6Y8O - chains A and B; structure by X-ray diffraction, 1.60 A resolution.

# Chain A (and B)
Name: DNA gyrase subunit B
Source organism: Mycolicibacterium smegmatis
Notes: EC 5.6.2.2; chain B of this document is another copy of the same molecule, construct and numbering; everything in this record applies to it too
Reference sequence: P0C559 (GYRB_MYCSM); numbering as in UniProt; present here: 9-213, 246-255
Sequence (234 residues; row label = number of the first residue in the row; note: 32 numbers in that range are skipped by the numbering (no residue carries them; nothing is unmodelled there); numbers below 1 keep their minus sign (Met-10 is residue -10)):
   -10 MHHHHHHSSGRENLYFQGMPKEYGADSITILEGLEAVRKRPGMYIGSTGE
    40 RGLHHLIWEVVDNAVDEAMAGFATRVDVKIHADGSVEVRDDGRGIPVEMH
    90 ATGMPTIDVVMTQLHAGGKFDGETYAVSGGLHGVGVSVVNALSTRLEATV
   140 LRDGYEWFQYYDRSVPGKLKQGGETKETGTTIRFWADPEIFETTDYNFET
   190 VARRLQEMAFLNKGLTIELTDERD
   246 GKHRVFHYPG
Disordered / not traced: -10 to 15, 103-122 (chain B: -10 to 17, 103-122)
Differences from the reference sequence: initiating methionine (-10); expression tag (-9 to 8); engineered mutation Asp213 (Val in P0C559), Gly246 (Val in P0C559)
Bound ions: Na+ site 1: Asp80, Gly81, Thr167; Na+ site 2: Glu136 (shared with Glu136(B) of chain B)
Ligand contacts: novobiocin (NOV): Asn52, Ala53, Glu56, Asp79, Arg82, Gly83, Ile84, Pro85, Glu87, Thr95, Val99, Met100, Val123, Val125, Arg141, Thr169, Ile171
What the authors report for this chain:
  - binding site for novobiocin: Arg141
  - mutagenesis - G83S: increased growth in response to novobiocin

# Chain A / chain B interface
Pairs across the interface (13; chain A residue first):
  Asp72(A) - Glu145(B)
  Arg134(A) - Phe147(B)
  Glu145(A) - Asp72(B)
  Glu145(A) - Trp174(B)  hydrogen bond
  Phe147(A) - Arg134(B)
  Phe147(A) - Trp174(B)  hydrophobic
  Tyr149(A) - Tyr149(B)  hydrogen bond
  Asp151(A) - Lys159(B)
  Lys159(A) - Asp151(B)  salt bridge
  Trp174(A) - Glu145(B)  hydrogen bond
  Trp174(A) - Phe147(B)  hydrophobic
  Glu211(A) - Lys68(B)  salt bridge
  Glu211(A) - Arg78(B)  salt bridge
Interface residues without a listed pair, chain A (10 interface residues in all): Glu136
Interface residues without a listed pair, chain B (11 interface residues in all): Glu136

# Summary
10 residues of chain A and 11 residues of chain B are in contact; the contacts include 3 hydrogen bonds and 3
salt bridges. Among the polar pairs are Lys159(A)-Asp151(B), Glu211(A)-Lys68(B) and Glu211(A)-Arg78(B). The
paper reports a binding site for novobiocin at Arg141(A); G83S of chain A increases growth in response to
novobiocin.
Chain A and chain B are both DNA gyrase subunit B (Mycolicibacterium smegmatis); the structure, Mycobacterium
smegmatis GyrB 22kDa ATPase sub-domain in complex with novobiocin, was determined by X-ray diffraction (same
publication as 6Y8L and 6Y8N).
